PDB entry 9L4A | X-ray diffraction, 1.90 A resolution | chains A and C of the 3 polymer chains in the assembly

== Chain A ==
Name: MHC class I antigen
Organism: Homo sapiens
Reference sequence: S5DHS4 (S5DHS4_HUMAN); residues 2-274 here correspond to UniProt positions 1-273 (UniProt number = residue number - 1)
Amino-acid sequence (273 residues; numbered 2 to 274; the number before each row is that of its first residue):
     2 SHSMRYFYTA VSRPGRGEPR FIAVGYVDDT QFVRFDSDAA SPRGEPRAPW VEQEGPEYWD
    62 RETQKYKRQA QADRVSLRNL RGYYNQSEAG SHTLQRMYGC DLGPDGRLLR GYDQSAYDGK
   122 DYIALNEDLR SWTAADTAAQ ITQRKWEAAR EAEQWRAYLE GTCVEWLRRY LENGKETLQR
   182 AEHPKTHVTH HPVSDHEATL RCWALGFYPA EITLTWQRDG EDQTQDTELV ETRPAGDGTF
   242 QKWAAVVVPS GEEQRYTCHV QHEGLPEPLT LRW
Disulfides: Cys101-Cys164, Cys203-Cys259

== Chain C ==
Name: MY9
Organism: Homo sapiens
Amino-acid sequence (9 residues; numbered 1 to 9; the number before each row is that of its first residue):
     1 MARELHPEY

== Interface between chain A and chain C ==
Contacting residue pairs (48; chain A residue first):
  Met5(A) - Met1(C)
  Tyr7(A) - Met1(C)  hydrogen bond (side chain-backbone)
  Tyr7(A) - Ala2(C)  hydrogen bond (side chain-backbone)
  Tyr9(A) - Ala2(C)
  Arg62(A) - Glu4(C)  salt bridge
  Glu63(A) - Met1(C)
  Glu63(A) - Ala2(C)  hydrogen bond (side chain-backbone)
  Lys66(A) - Met1(C)  hydrogen bond
  Lys66(A) - Ala2(C)  hydrogen bond (side chain-backbone)
  Lys66(A) - Arg3(C)
  Lys66(A) - Glu4(C)
  Tyr67(A) - Ala2(C)
  Arg69(A) - Leu5(C)
  Gln70(A) - Leu5(C)
  Gln70(A) - His6(C)  hydrogen bond (side chain-backbone)
  Ala73(A) - Leu5(C)  hydrophobic
  Ala73(A) - Glu8(C)
  Val76(A) - Glu8(C)
  Ser77(A) - Glu8(C)
  Ser77(A) - Tyr9(C)  hydrogen bond (side chain-backbone)
  Asn80(A) - Glu8(C)
  Asn80(A) - Tyr9(C)  hydrogen bond (side chain-backbone)
  Tyr84(A) - Tyr9(C)  hydrogen bond (side chain-backbone)
  Leu95(A) - Tyr9(C)  hydrophobic
  Arg97(A) - His6(C)  hydrogen bond
  Arg97(A) - Tyr9(C)  hydrogen bond
  Tyr99(A) - Ala2(C)
  Tyr99(A) - Arg3(C)  hydrogen bond (side chain-backbone)
  Ser116(A) - Tyr9(C)  hydrogen bond
  Tyr123(A) - Tyr9(C)  hydrophobic
  Thr143(A) - Tyr9(C)  hydrogen bond (side chain-backbone)
  Lys146(A) - Tyr9(C)  hydrogen bond (side chain-backbone)
  Trp147(A) - His6(C)
  Trp147(A) - Pro7(C)
  Trp147(A) - Glu8(C)  hydrogen bond (side chain-backbone)
  Trp147(A) - Tyr9(C)  hydrophobic
  Glu152(A) - Arg3(C)  salt bridge
  Glu152(A) - His6(C)
  Glu152(A) - Pro7(C)
  Gln155(A) - Arg3(C)
  Trp156(A) - Arg3(C)
  Trp156(A) - His6(C)  hydrogen bond
  Tyr159(A) - Met1(C)  hydrogen bond (side chain-backbone)
  Tyr159(A) - Ala2(C)
  Tyr159(A) - Arg3(C)
  Thr163(A) - Met1(C)
  Trp167(A) - Met1(C)
  Tyr171(A) - Met1(C)  hydrogen bond (side chain-backbone)
Interface residues without a listed pair, chain A (35 interface residues in all): Phe33, Tyr59, Leu81, Ile124, Trp133, Ala150

== Summary ==
35 residues of chain A face 9 of chain C across their interface; the contacts include 19 hydrogen bonds and 2
salt bridges. Polar contacts include Arg62(A)-Glu4(C), Glu152(A)-Arg3(C) and Tyr7(A)-Met1(C).
Here chain A is MHC class I antigen and chain C is MY9, both from Homo sapiens. Entry 9L4A (Crystal structure
of HLA-C*12:02-MY9) was determined by X-ray diffraction together with 9L47, 9L48 and 9L49 from the same study.
